6CE9 - chains K and L of the 8 polymer chains in the assembly; structure by electron microscopy, 4.30 A resolution (low resolution: residue-level contacts below are approximate; hydrogen-bond / salt-bridge calls are withheld).

[Chain K]
Molecule: Insulin A chain
UniProt: P01308 (INS_HUMAN); residues 1-21 here correspond to UniProt positions 90-110 (UniProt number = residue number + 89)
Chain sequence (21 residues; each row starts with the number of its first residue):
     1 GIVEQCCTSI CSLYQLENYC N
Disulfides: C6-C11

[Chain L]
Molecule: Insulin B chain
UniProt: P01318 (INS_SHEEP); residues 1-30 here correspond to UniProt positions 25-54 (UniProt number = residue number + 24)
Chain sequence (30 residues; numbered 1 to 30; the number before each row is that of its first residue):
     1 FVNQHLCGSH LVEALYLVCG ERGFFYTPKA

[How chain K and chain L interact]
Pairs across the interface (26; chain K residue first):
  I2(K) - L11(L)
  C6(K) - H5(L)
  C6(K) - L6(L)
  C6(K) - L11(L)
  C7(K) - H5(L)
  C7(K) - L6(L)
  C7(K) - C7(L)
  T8(K) - H5(L)
  S9(K) - H5(L)
  I10(K) - N3(L)
  I10(K) - Q4(L)
  I10(K) - H5(L)
  C11(K) - F1(L)
  S12(K) - F1(L)
  L13(K) - F1(L)
  L13(K) - V18(L)
  L16(K) - V18(L)
  Y19(K) - C19(L)
  Y19(K) - G23(L)
  C20(K) - V18(L)
  C20(K) - C19(L)
  C20(K) - G23(L)
  N21(K) - R22(L)
  N21(K) - G23(L)
  N21(K) - F24(L)
  N21(K) - F25(L)
Other interface residues (no listed pair), chain L (15 interface residues in all): V2, L15

[In short]
13 residues of chain K face 15 of chain L across their interface.
Chain K is Insulin A chain and chain L is Insulin B chain; the structure, Insulin Receptor ectodomain in
complex with two insulin molecules, was determined by electron microscopy, deposited together with 6CE7 and
6CEB.
